PDB entry 5LA6 | X-ray diffraction, 2.10 A resolution | chains B and C of the 6 polymer chains in the assembly

Chain B:
Molecule: Tubulin beta-2B chain
Organism: Bos taurus
UniProtKB: Q6B856 (TBB2B_BOVIN); the author numbering skips numbers that UniProt does not, so the offset changes along the chain: 1-42 = UniProt 1-42; 45-360 = UniProt 43-358; 369-455 = UniProt 359-445
Sequence (445 residues; each row starts with the number of its first residue; note: 10 numbers in that range are skipped by the numbering (no residue carries them; nothing is unmodelled there)):
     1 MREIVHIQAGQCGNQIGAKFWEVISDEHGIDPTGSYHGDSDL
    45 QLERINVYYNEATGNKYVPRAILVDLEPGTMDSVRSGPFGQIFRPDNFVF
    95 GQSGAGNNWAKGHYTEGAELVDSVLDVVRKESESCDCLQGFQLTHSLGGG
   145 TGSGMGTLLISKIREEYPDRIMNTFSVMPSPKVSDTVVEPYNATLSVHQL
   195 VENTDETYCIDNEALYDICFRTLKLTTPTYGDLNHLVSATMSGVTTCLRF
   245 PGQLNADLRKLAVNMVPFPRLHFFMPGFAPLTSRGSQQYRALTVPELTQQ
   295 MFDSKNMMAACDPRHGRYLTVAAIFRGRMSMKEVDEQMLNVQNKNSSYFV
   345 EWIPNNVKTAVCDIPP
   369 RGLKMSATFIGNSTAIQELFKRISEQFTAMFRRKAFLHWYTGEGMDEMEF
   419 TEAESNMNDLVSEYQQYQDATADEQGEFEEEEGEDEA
Disordered / not traced: 1, 278-282, 439-455
Curated features (UniProtKB/Swiss-Prot):
  - motif: Met1 to Ile4 (MREI motif)
  - binding site (GTP): Gln11, Glu71, Ser140, Gly144, Thr145, Gly146, Asn206, Asn228
  - binding site (Mg(2+)): Glu71
  - modified residue: Ser40 (Phosphoserine), Thr57 (Phosphothreonine), Lys60 (N6-acetyllysine), Ser174 (Phosphoserine), Thr287 (Phosphothreonine), Thr292 (Phosphothreonine), Arg320 (Omega-N-methylarginine), Glu448 (5-glutamyl polyglutamate)
  - cross-link (Glycyl lysine isopeptide (Lys-Gly)): Lys60 (interchain with G-Cter in ubiquitin), Lys326 (interchain with G-Cter in ubiquitin)
Metal / ion sites: Mg2+: Gln11 (together with GDP); Ca2+ near Glu113 (its only coordinating residue here)
Small-molecule neighbours: GDP (guanosine-5'-diphosphate): Gly10, Gln11, Cys12, Gln15, Ile16, Asp69, Asn101, Ser140, Gly142, Gly143, Gly144, Thr145, Gly146, Ser147, Val171, Pro173, Val177, Asp179, Glu183, Asn206, Leu209, Tyr224, Leu227, Asn228

Chain C:
Molecule: Tubulin alpha-1B chain
Organism: Bos taurus
UniProtKB: P81947 (TBA1B_BOVIN); numbering as in UniProt (aligned over 1-451)
Sequence (451 residues; row label = number of the first residue in the row):
     1 MRECISIHVGQAGVQIGNACWELYCLEHGIQPDGQMPSDKTIGGGDDSFN
    51 TFFSETGAGKHVPRAVFVDLEPTVIDEVRTGTYRQLFHPEQLITGKEDAA
   101 NNYARGHYTIGKEIIDLVLDRIRKLADQCTGLQGFLVFHSFGGGTGSGFT
   151 SLLMERLSVDYGKKSKLEFSIYPAPQVSTAVVEPYNSILTTHTTLEHSDC
   201 AFMVDNEAIYDICRRNLDIERPTYTNLNRLISQIVSSITASLRFDGALNV
   251 DLTEFQTNLVPYPRIHFPLATYAPVISAEKAYHEQLSVAEITNACFEPAN
   301 QMVKCDPRHGKYMACCLLYRGDVVPKDVNAAIATIKTKRSIQFVDWCPTG
   351 FKVGINYQPPTVVPGGDLAKVQRAVCMLSNTTAIAEAWARLDHKFDLMYA
   401 KRAFVHWYVGEGMEEGEFSEAREDMAALEKDYEEVGVDSVEGEGEEEGEE
   451 Y
Disordered / not traced: 246-253, 441-451
Covalent attachments: pironetin (X3H) linked to Cys316
Metal / ion sites: Ca2+: Asp39, Thr41, Gly44, Glu55
Small-molecule neighbours:
  - GTP (guanosine-5'-triphosphate): Gly10, Gln11, Ala12, Gln15, Ile16, Asp69, Asp98, Ala99, Ala100, Asn101, Ser140, Gly142, Gly143, Gly144, Thr145, Gly146, Ile171, Pro173, Val177, Ser178, Thr179, Glu183, Asn206, Tyr224, Leu227, Asn228, Ile231
  - pironetin (X3H): Cys4, Gln133, Gly134, Phe135, Leu136, Leu167, Phe202, Ser237, Ile238, Ser241, Leu242, Phe255, Gln256, Leu317, Leu318, Gly354, Cys376, Leu378

Interface between chain B and chain C:
Residue-residue contacts - 38 pairs, chain B then chain C:
  Gln96(B) - Met1(C)
  Gly100(B) - Glu254(C)
  Asn101(B) - Glu254(C)  hydrogen bond
  Asp179(B) - Asn258(C)
  Asp179(B) - Lys352(C)  hydrogen bond (backbone-side chain)
  Thr180(B) - Asn258(C)
  Val181(B) - Asn258(C)  hydrogen bond (backbone-side chain)
  Val181(B) - Pro348(C)  hydrophobic
  Val182(B) - Thr257(C)
  Thr221(B) - Lys326(C)
  Thr221(B) - Asn329(C)
  Ala397(B) - Trp346(C)
  Met398(B) - Trp346(C)
  Arg400(B) - Ser439(C)
  Arg400(B) - Val440(C)
  Arg401(B) - Tyr262(C)  hydrogen bond (backbone-side chain)
  Arg401(B) - Asp345(C)  salt bridge
  Arg401(B) - Trp346(C)
  Arg401(B) - Glu434(C)  hydrogen bond (side chain-backbone)
  Arg401(B) - Val435(C)
  Arg401(B) - Val437(C)  hydrogen bond (side chain-backbone)
  Arg401(B) - Asp438(C)
  Arg401(B) - Ser439(C)  hydrogen bond
  Lys402(B) - Tyr262(C)
  Ala403(B) - Pro261(C)
  Ala403(B) - Tyr262(C)
  Ala403(B) - Trp346(C)  hydrophobic
  Phe404(B) - Thr257(C)
  Phe404(B) - Asn258(C)
  Phe404(B) - Val260(C)
  Phe404(B) - Pro261(C)  hydrogen bond (backbone-backbone)
  His406(B) - Val260(C)
  His406(B) - Pro261(C)
  His406(B) - Tyr262(C)
  His406(B) - Pro263(C)
  Trp407(B) - Gln256(C)
  Trp407(B) - Thr257(C)
  Trp407(B) - Val260(C)  hydrogen bond (side chain-backbone)
Interface residues without a listed pair, chain B (18 interface residues in all): Leu405
Interface residues without a listed pair, chain C (22 interface residues in all): Pro325

Summary:
18 residues of chain B face 22 of chain C across their interface; the contacts include 9 hydrogen bonds and 1
salt bridge. Among the polar pairs are Arg401(B)-Asp345(C), Asn101(B)-Glu254(C) and Asp179(B)-Lys352(C). Chain
B binds GDP. Ligands of chain C: GTP.
Chain B is Tubulin beta-2B chain and chain C is Tubulin alpha-1B chain, both from Bos taurus; the structure,
Tubulin-pironetin complex, was determined by X-ray diffraction.
